Entry 7R0W (electron microscopy, 2.80 A resolution); this record covers chains X and B of the 18 polymer chains in the assembly.

[Chain X]
Name: Uncharacterized protein Cp097, conserved in cyanobacteria
Reference sequence: A0A068MZK2 (A0A068MZK2_SYNY4); residue numbers follow UniProt; this construct covers 1-65
Chain sequence (65 residues; each row starts with the number of its first residue):
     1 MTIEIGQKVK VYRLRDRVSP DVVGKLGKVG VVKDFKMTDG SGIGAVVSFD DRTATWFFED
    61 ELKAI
Unresolved in the structure: 1

[Chain B]
Name: Cytochrome b6-f complex subunit 4
From: Synechocystis sp. PCC 6803
Reference sequence: P27589 (PETD_SYNY3); numbering as in UniProt (aligned over 1-160)
Chain sequence (160 residues; row label = number of the first residue in the row):
     1 MSIIKKPDLS DPDLRAKLAK GMGHNYYGEP AWPNDILYMF PICILGALGL IAGLAILDPA
    61 MIGEPADPFA TPLEILPEWY LYPTFQILRI LPNKLLGIAG MAAIPLGLML VPFIESVNKF
   121 QNPFRRPIAM TVFLFGTAAA LWLGAGATFP IDKSLTLGLF
Unresolved in the structure: 1
Small-molecule neighbours:
  - 2WA ((1S,8E)-1-{[(2S)-1-hydroxy-3-{[(1S)-1-hydroxypentadecyl]oxy}propan-2-yl]oxy}heptadec-8-en-1-ol): W79, Y82, P83, T137, A138, A140, L141, W142, G144, A145, T148, F149, L157, L159
  - 6PL ((4S,7R)-4-hydroxy-N,N,N-trimethyl-9-oxo-7-[(palmitoyloxy)methyl]-3,5,8-trioxa-4-phosphahexacosan-1-aminium 4-oxide): A47, L50, I51, L54
  - chlorophyll a (CLA): Y80, L81, P83, T84, I87, M101, A102, I104, P105, L106, L108, M109, V111, V132, F133, F135, G136, A139, A140, L143
  - beta,beta-caroten-4-one (ECH): C43, G46, L50
  - heme (HEM): N25, M39, F40, C43, I44
  - plastoquinone 9 (PL9; 2,3-dimethyl-5-(3,7,11,15,19,23,27,31,35-nonamethyl-2,6,10,14,18,22,26,30,34-hexatriacontanonaenyl-2,5-cyclohexadiene-1,4-dione-2,3-dimethyl-5-solanesyl-1,4-benzoquinone): W32, I36, F40, P41, I44, L45

[Interface between chain X and chain B]
Pairs across the interface (20):
  R15(X) - F120(B)
  D16(X) - R125(B)  salt bridge
  D34(X) - K6(B)  salt bridge
  F35(X) - L9(B)  hydrophobic
  M37(X) - P7(B)  hydrophobic
  M37(X) - L18(B)  hydrophobic
  M37(X) - Y27(B)
  D39(X) - F120(B)
  D39(X) - Q121(B)  hydrogen bond (side chain-backbone)
  D39(X) - N122(B)
  D39(X) - R125(B)  salt bridge
  G40(X) - K119(B)
  S41(X) - L18(B)  hydrogen bond (side chain-backbone)
  S41(X) - G21(B)
  S41(X) - H24(B)
  I43(X) - L9(B)  hydrophobic
  I43(X) - L18(B)  hydrophobic
  W56(X) - R125(B)
  F58(X) - F120(B)  hydrophobic
  F58(X) - R125(B)
Interface residues without a listed pair, chain B (14 interface residues in all): A19, N118
The authors on this interface:
  - specific contacts: D39(X)-R125(B)

[Overview]
11 residues of chain X face 14 of chain B across their interface, with 2 hydrogen bonds and 3 salt bridges.
Polar pairs include D16(X)-R125(B), D34(X)-K6(B) and D39(X)-R125(B). The paper describes a contact between
D39(X) and R125(B).
Here chain X is Uncharacterized protein Cp097, conserved in cyanobacteria and chain B is Cytochrome b6-f
complex subunit 4 (Synechocystis sp. PCC 6803). Entry 7R0W (2.8 Angstrom cryo-EM structure of the dimeric
cytochrome b6f-PetP complex from Synechocystis sp. PCC 6803 with ...) was determined by electron microscopy
(same publication as 7ZXY).
